Entry 6O2Q (electron microscopy, 3.70 A resolution); this record covers chains A and E of the 12 polymer chains in the assembly.

# Chain A (and E)
Molecule: Tubulin alpha-1B chain
From: Sus scrofa
Notes: chain E of this document is another copy of the same molecule, construct and numbering; everything in this record applies to it too
UniProt: Q2XVP4 (TBA1B_PIG); residue numbers follow UniProt; this construct covers 1-451
Amino-acid sequence (451 residues; numbered 1 to 451; the number before each row is that of its first residue):
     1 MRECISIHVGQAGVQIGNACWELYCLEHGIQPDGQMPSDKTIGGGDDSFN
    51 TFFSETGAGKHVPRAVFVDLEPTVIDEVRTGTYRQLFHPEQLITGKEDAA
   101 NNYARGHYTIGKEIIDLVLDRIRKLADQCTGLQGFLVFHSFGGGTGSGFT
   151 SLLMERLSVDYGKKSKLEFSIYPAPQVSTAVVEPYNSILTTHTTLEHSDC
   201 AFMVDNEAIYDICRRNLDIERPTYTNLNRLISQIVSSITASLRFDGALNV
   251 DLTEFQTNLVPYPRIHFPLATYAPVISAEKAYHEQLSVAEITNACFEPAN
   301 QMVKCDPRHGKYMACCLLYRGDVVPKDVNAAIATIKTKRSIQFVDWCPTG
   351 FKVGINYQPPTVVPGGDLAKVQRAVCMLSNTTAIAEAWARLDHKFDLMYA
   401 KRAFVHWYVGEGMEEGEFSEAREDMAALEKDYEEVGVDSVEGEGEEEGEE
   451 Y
Unresolved in the structure: 38-46, 442-451
Swiss-Prot annotation at these positions:
  - motif: Met-1 to Cys-4 (MREC motif)
  - active site: Glu-254
  - binding site (GTP): Gly-10, Gln-11, Ala-12, Gln-15, Glu-71, Ala-99, Ser-140, Gly-143, Gly-144, Thr-145, Gly-146, Thr-179, Glu-183, Asn-206, Tyr-224, Asn-228, Leu-252
  - binding site (Mg(2+)): Glu-71
  - site: Tyr-451 (Involved in polymerization)
  - modified residue: Lys-40 (N6,N6,N6-trimethyllysine), Ser-48 (Phosphoserine), Ser-232 (Phosphoserine), Tyr-282 (3'-nitrotyrosine), Arg-339 (Omega-N-methylarginine), Ser-439 (Phosphoserine), Glu-443 (5-glutamyl polyglutamate), Glu-445 (5-glutamyl polyglutamate), Tyr-451 (3'-nitrotyrosine)
  - cross-link (Glycyl lysine isopeptide (Lys-Gly)): Lys-326 (interchain with G-Cter in ubiquitin), Lys-370 (interchain with G-Cter in ubiquitin)
Bound ions: Mg2+: Glu-71 (together with GTP)
Small-molecule neighbours: GTP (guanosine-5'-triphosphate): Gly-10, Gln-11, Ala-12, Gln-15, Asp-69, Glu-71, Asp-98, Ala-99, Ala-100, Asn-101, Ser-140, Gly-142, Gly-143, Gly-144, Thr-145, Gly-146, Ile-171, Thr-179, Glu-183, Asn-206, Tyr-224, Leu-227, Asn-228, Ile-231
From the paper describing this entry:
  - conformationally variable residues (order/disorder transition): Asp-39, Gly-44 to Asp-47

# Chain A / chain E interface
Pairs across the interface - 17 pairs, chain A then chain E:
  Glu-55(A) with Gln-285(E)
  Thr-56(A) with His-283(E); Glu-284(E); Gln-285(E)
  Lys-60(A) with Tyr-282(E); His-283(E), hydrogen bond
  Val-62(A) with His-283(E)
  Gln-85(A) with His-283(E)
  Leu-86(A) with His-283(E)
  Phe-87(A) with His-283(E), hydrogen bond (backbone-side chain)
  His-88(A) with Lys-280(E); His-283(E)
  Pro-89(A) with His-283(E)
  Glu-90(A) with Lys-280(E), salt bridge
  Asp-120(A) with Glu-297(E)
  Lys-124(A) with Glu-297(E), salt bridge
  Gln-128(A) with Gln-285(E)
Also at the interface, not in a pair above, chain A (15 interface residues in all): Gly-57, Ala-58
Also at the interface, not in a pair above, chain E (8 interface residues in all): Arg-215, Asp-218

# In short
15 residues of chain A face 8 of chain E across their interface; the contacts include 2 hydrogen bonds and 2
salt bridges. Among the polar pairs are Glu-90(A)/Lys-280(E), Lys-124(A)/Glu-297(E) and Lys-60(A)/His-283(E).
Bound to chain A: GTP. From the paper: conformational variability at Asp-39(A) and Gly-44(A).
Chain A and chain E are both Tubulin alpha-1B chain (Sus scrofa); the structure, Acetylated Microtubules, was
determined by electron microscopy (same publication as 6O2R, 6O2S and 6O2T).
